3NXD - chains D and E of the 5 polymer chains in the assembly; structure by X-ray diffraction, 2.00 A resolution.

[Chain D (and E)]
Name: Major capsid protein VP1
From: JC polyomavirus
Notes: chain E of this document is another copy of the same molecule, construct and numbering; everything in this record applies to it too
UniProt: P03089 (VP1_POVJC); residues 22-289 here correspond to UniProt positions 23-290 (UniProt number = residue number + 1)
Sequence (272 residues; numbered 18 to 289; the number before each row is that of its first residue):
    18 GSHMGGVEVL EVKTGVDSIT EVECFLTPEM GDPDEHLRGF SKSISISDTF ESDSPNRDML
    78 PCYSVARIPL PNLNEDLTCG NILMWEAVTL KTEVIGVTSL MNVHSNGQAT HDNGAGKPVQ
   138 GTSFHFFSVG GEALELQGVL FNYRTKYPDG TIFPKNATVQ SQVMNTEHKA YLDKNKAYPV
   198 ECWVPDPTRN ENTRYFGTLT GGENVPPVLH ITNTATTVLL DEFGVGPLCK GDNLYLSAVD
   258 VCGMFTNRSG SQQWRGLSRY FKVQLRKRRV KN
Not modelled in the structure: 18-24, 95-98 (chain E: 18-24, 92-98)
Sequence notes: expression tag (18-21)
What the authors report for this chain:
  - binding site for N-acetyl-alpha-neuraminic acid: Leu54, Lys59, Ser60, Phe67, Asn123, Asn264, Ser266, Ser268, Gln270
  - binding site for N-acetylglucosamine: Thr66, Asn123, Ser266
  - specificity-determining residues: Asn123
  - mutagenesis - L54Y, A126Y, S266A/S268A, S266N/S268N: abolished growth
  - mutagenesis - N123A: decreased growth
  - mutagenesis - A126Q, R265A: unchanged growth
  - mutagenesis - L54Y, N123A, A126Y, S266A/S268A, S266N/S268N: decreased binding to cells
  - mutagenesis - R265A: decreased binding to host cells
  - mutagenesis - A126Q: unchanged binding to host cells

[Interface between chain D and chain E]
Contacting residue pairs (127):
  Glu40(D) - Pro204(E)
  Glu40(D) - Thr205(E)
  Phe42(D) - Met181(E)  hydrophobic
  Phe42(D) - Thr183(E)
  Pro45(D) - Val180(E)  hydrophobic
  Glu52(D) - Val176(E)
  His53(D) - Tyr160(E)  hydrogen bond
  His53(D) - Arg161(E)
  His53(D) - Val176(E)
  His53(D) - Gln179(E)  hydrogen bond (backbone-side chain)
  Leu54(D) - Phe67(E)  hydrophobic
  Leu54(D) - Val176(E)
  Leu54(D) - Gln179(E)
  Arg55(D) - Val176(E)
  Arg55(D) - Gln177(E)  hydrogen bond
  Arg55(D) - Gln179(E)  hydrogen bond (backbone-side chain)
  Arg55(D) - Val180(E)
  Gly56(D) - Val180(E)
  Phe57(D) - Phe67(E)  hydrophobic
  Phe57(D) - Phe158(E)
  Phe57(D) - Gln179(E)
  Glu110(D) - Pro204(E)
  Glu110(D) - Tyr212(E)  hydrogen bond
  Ile112(D) - Val156(E)  hydrophobic
  Gly113(D) - Val156(E)
  Gly113(D) - Val201(E)
  Val114(D) - Val201(E)
  Val114(D) - Leu216(E)
  Thr115(D) - Tyr80(E)
  Thr115(D) - Phe141(E)
  Thr115(D) - Val197(E)  hydrogen bond (side chain-backbone)
  Thr115(D) - Glu198(E)
  Thr115(D) - Trp200(E)  hydrogen bond (side chain-backbone)
  Thr115(D) - Val201(E)
  Ser116(D) - Val156(E)
  Ser116(D) - Phe158(E)
  Ser116(D) - Glu198(E)  hydrogen bond (backbone-backbone)
  Leu117(D) - Leu216(E)  hydrophobic
  Met118(D) - Phe141(E)  hydrophobic
  Met118(D) - Val197(E)  hydrophobic
  Met118(D) - Glu198(E)
  Met118(D) - Leu216(E)  hydrophobic
  Met118(D) - Val258(E)  hydrophobic
  Met118(D) - Trp271(E)
  Asn119(D) - Asp70(E)  hydrogen bond
  Asn119(D) - Phe158(E)
  Asn119(D) - Thr162(E)
  Asn119(D) - Glu198(E)
  Val120(D) - Ile63(E)
  Val120(D) - Met261(E)  hydrophobic
  Val120(D) - Trp271(E)  hydrophobic
  His121(D) - Ser62(E)
  His121(D) - Ile63(E)
  His121(D) - Ser64(E)  hydrogen bond (backbone-backbone)
  His121(D) - Asp70(E)  salt bridge
  His121(D) - Pro72(E)
  His121(D) - Met76(E)
  His121(D) - Leu77(E)
  His121(D) - Glu198(E)  salt bridge
  Ser122(D) - Ser64(E)
  Ser122(D) - Phe67(E)
  Ser122(D) - Asp70(E)
  Ser122(D) - Asn159(E)  hydrogen bond
  Asn123(D) - Ile63(E)
  Asn123(D) - Ser64(E)  hydrogen bond (backbone-backbone)
  Asn123(D) - Asp65(E)  hydrogen bond (side chain-backbone)
  Asn123(D) - Thr66(E)
  Asn123(D) - Phe67(E)
  Gly124(D) - Ile63(E)
  Ala126(D) - Ile63(E)  hydrophobic
  Thr127(D) - Glu220(E)
  Thr127(D) - Gln269(E)
  His128(D) - Lys134(E)
  His128(D) - Thr263(E)
  His128(D) - Gly267(E)  hydrogen bond (side chain-backbone)
  His128(D) - Gln269(E)
  Asp129(D) - Ser266(E)
  Asp129(D) - Gly267(E)
  Asn130(D) - Ser266(E)  hydrogen bond (side chain-backbone)
  Asn130(D) - Gly267(E)
  Asn130(D) - Ser268(E)
  Gly131(D) - Ile63(E)
  Gly131(D) - Gly267(E)
  Gly131(D) - Gln269(E)
  Ala132(D) - Ile61(E)  hydrophobic
  Ala132(D) - Ile63(E)
  Ala132(D) - Met261(E)  hydrophobic
  Ala132(D) - Gln269(E)  hydrogen bond (backbone-side chain)
  Gly133(D) - Ile63(E)
  Lys134(D) - Glu220(E)
  Pro135(D) - Thr139(E)
  Pro135(D) - Gly219(E)
  Pro135(D) - Glu220(E)
  Val136(D) - Phe158(E)  hydrophobic
  Gln137(D) - Gly219(E)
  Gln137(D) - Glu220(E)
  Pro223(D) - Gly218(E)
  Pro223(D) - Val222(E)  hydrophobic
  Pro224(D) - Leu216(E)
  Pro224(D) - Thr217(E)
  Pro224(D) - Gly218(E)  hydrogen bond (backbone-backbone)
  Val225(D) - Leu216(E)
  Val225(D) - Thr217(E)
  Leu226(D) - Gly214(E)
  Leu226(D) - Thr215(E)
  Leu226(D) - Leu216(E)  hydrogen bond (backbone-backbone)
  His227(D) - Gly214(E)
  His227(D) - Thr215(E)  hydrogen bond
  Ile228(D) - Pro202(E)
  Ile228(D) - Phe213(E)
  Ile228(D) - Gly214(E)  hydrogen bond (backbone-backbone)
  Thr229(D) - Tyr212(E)  hydrogen bond (side chain-backbone)
  Thr229(D) - Phe213(E)
  Asn230(D) - Asn207(E)  hydrogen bond (side chain-backbone)
  Asn230(D) - Thr210(E)  hydrogen bond (side chain-backbone)
  Asn230(D) - Arg211(E)
  Asn230(D) - Tyr212(E)  hydrogen bond (side chain-backbone)
  Thr231(D) - Phe213(E)
  Phe262(D) - Phe67(E)  hydrophobic
  Phe262(D) - Phe158(E)  hydrophobic
  Arg272(D) - Leu157(E)  hydrogen bond (side chain-backbone)
  Arg272(D) - Phe158(E)  hydrogen bond (side chain-backbone)
  Arg272(D) - Gln179(E)  hydrogen bond (side chain-backbone)
  Ser275(D) - Val180(E)  hydrogen bond (side chain-backbone)
  Ser275(D) - Met181(E)
  Tyr277(D) - Pro204(E)  hydrogen bond (side chain-backbone)
  Tyr277(D) - Thr205(E)
Interface residues without a listed pair, chain D (49 interface residues in all): Thr44
Interface residues without a listed pair, chain E (60 interface residues in all): Gln125, Phe143, Gln154, Cys199

[Overview]
The interface between chain D and chain E involves 49 residues on one side and 60 on the other; the contacts
include 29 hydrogen bonds and 2 salt bridges. Polar pairs include His121(D)-Asp70(E), His121(D)-Glu198(E) and
His53(D)-Tyr160(E). From the paper: a binding site for N-acetyl-alpha-neuraminic acid at Leu54(D), Lys59(D)
and Ser60(D) among others; L54Y, N123A and A126Y of chain D, among others, reduce binding to cells; 7
substitutions were tested in all.
Both chains are Major capsid protein VP1 (JC polyomavirus). Entry 3NXD (JC polyomavirus VP1 in complex with
LSTc) was determined by X-ray diffraction (same publication as 3NXG).
